1QQ9 - chain A; structure by X-ray diffraction, 1.53 A resolution.

[Chain A]
Protein: Aminopeptidase
Source organism: Streptomyces griseus
Notes: EC 3.4.11.-
Reference sequence: P80561 (APX_STRGR); residues 1-284 here = UniProt positions 1-284
Chain sequence (284 residues; row label = number of the first residue in the row):
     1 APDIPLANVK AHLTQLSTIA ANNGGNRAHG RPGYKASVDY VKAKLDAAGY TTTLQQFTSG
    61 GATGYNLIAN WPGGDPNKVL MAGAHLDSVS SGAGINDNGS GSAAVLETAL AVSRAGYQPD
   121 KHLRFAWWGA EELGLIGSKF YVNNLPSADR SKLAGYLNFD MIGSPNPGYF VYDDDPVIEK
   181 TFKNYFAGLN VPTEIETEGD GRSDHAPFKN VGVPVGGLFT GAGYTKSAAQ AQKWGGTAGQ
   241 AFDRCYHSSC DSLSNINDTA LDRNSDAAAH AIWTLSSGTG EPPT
Unresolved in the structure: 278-284
Cystine bridges: C245-C250
Bound ions: Ca2+: D3, I4, D262, D266; Zn2+ site 1: H85, D97, D160 (together with methionine); Zn2+ site 2: D97, E132, H247 (together with methionine)
Residues lining bound ligands: methionine (MET): H85, D97, E131, E132, D160, M161, Y172, G199, R202, S203, F219, Y246, H247

[Summary]
Bound to chain A: methionine. D3, I4, D262 and D266 coordinate Ca2+. The Zn2+ site 1 is built by H85, D97 and
D160.
Chain A is Aminopeptidase (Streptomyces griseus); the structure, Streptomyces griseus aminopeptidase complexed
with methionine, was determined by X-ray diffraction (same publication as 1CP7).
